Entry 9E1N (electron microscopy, 3.40 A resolution); this record covers chains J and W of the 11 polymer chains in the assembly.

# Chain J
Molecule: 152-nt DNA strand
Organism: Homo sapiens
Sequence (152 nucleotides; numbered -75 to 76; the number before each row is that of its first residue; numbers below 1 keep their minus sign (DC-75 is residue -75)):
   -75 CCCTGGAGAATCCCGGTGCCGAGGCCGCTCAATTGGTCGTAGACAGCTCT
   -25 AGCACCGCTTAAACGCACGTACGCGCTGTCCCCCGCGTTTTAACCGCCAA
    25 GGGGATTACTCCCTAGTCTCCAGGCACGTGTCAGATATATACATCCTGTG
    75 CA
Not modelled in the structure: -75

# Chain W
Protein: SWI/SNF-related matrix-associated actin-dependent regulator of chromatin subfamily A member 5
Organism: Homo sapiens
UniProt: O60264 (SMCA5_HUMAN); numbering as in UniProt (aligned over 1-1052)
Chain sequence (1052 residues; row label = number of the first residue in the row):
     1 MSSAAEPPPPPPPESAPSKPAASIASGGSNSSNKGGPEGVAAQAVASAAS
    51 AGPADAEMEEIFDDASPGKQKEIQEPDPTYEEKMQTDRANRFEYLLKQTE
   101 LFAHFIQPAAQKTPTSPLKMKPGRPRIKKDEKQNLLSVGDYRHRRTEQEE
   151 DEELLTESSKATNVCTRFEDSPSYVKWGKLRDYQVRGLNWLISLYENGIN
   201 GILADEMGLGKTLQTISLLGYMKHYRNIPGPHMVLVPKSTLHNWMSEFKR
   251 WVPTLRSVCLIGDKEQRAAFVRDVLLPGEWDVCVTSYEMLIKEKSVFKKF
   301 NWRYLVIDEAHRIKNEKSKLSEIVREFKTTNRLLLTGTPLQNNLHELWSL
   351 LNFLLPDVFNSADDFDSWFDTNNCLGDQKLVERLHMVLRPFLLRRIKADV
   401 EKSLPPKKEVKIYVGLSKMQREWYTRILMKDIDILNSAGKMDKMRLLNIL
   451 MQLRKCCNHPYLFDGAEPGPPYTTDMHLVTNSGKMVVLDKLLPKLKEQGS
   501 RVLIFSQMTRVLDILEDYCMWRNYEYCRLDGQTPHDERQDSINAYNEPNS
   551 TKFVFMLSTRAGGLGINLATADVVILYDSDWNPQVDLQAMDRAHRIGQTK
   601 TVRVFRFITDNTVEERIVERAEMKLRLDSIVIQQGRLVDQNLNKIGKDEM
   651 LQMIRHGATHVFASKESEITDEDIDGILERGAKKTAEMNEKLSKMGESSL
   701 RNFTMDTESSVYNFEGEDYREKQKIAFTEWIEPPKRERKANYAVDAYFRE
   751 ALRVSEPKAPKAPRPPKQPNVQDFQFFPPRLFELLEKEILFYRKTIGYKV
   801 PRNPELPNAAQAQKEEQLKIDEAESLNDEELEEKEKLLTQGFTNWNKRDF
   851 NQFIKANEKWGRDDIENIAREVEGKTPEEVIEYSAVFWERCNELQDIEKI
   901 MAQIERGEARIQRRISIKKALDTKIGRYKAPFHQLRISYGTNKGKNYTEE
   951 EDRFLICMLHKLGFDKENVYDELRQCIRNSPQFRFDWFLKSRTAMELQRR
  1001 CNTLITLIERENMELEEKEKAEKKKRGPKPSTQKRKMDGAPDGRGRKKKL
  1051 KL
Not modelled in the structure: 1-165, 364-376, 431-442, 635-1052
Curated features (UniProtKB/Swiss-Prot):
  - motif: Asp308 to His311 (DEAH box)
  - binding site (ATP): Asp205 to Thr212
  - modified residue: Ser2 (N-acetylserine), Ser66 (Phosphoserine), Thr113 (Phosphothreonine), Ser116 (Phosphoserine), Ser137 (Phosphoserine), Ser171 (Phosphoserine), Lys440 (N6-acetyllysine), Ser755 (Phosphoserine), Ser825 (Phosphoserine)
  - cross-link (Glycyl lysine isopeptide (Lys-Gly)): Lys83 (interchain with G-Cter in SUMO2), Lys644 (interchain with G-Cter in SUMO2), Lys647 (interchain with G-Cter in SUMO2), Lys694 (interchain with G-Cter in SUMO2), Lys722 (interchain with G-Cter in SUMO2), Lys735 (interchain with G-Cter in SUMO2), Lys966 (interchain with G-Cter in SUMO2)
  - mutagenesis: Lys211 (K211R: Abolishes ATP hydrolysis. Binds to chromatin itself, but abolishes the chromatin binding of the cohesin complex component RAD21)
Small-molecule neighbours: ATP (adenosine-5'-triphosphate): Lys179, Leu180, Arg181, Tyr183, Gln184, Asp205, Glu206, Met207, Gly208, Leu209, Gly210, Lys211, Thr212, Leu213, Trp251, Glu401, Leu564, Arg595, Ile596
What the authors report for this chain:
  - mutagenesis - K455A, R538A: decreased catalytic activity (chromatin remodeling activity)
  - mutagenesis - R620A/K624A: decreased catalytic activity on remodeling

# How chain J and chain W interact
Pairs across the interface (20):
  DC-23(J) - Leu447(W)  phosphate contact
  DC-23(J) - Asn448(W)  phosphate contact
  DA-22(J) - Arg445(W)  phosphate contact
  DA-22(J) - Leu447(W)  phosphate contact
  DA-22(J) - Asn448(W)  sugar contact
  DA-22(J) - Met451(W)  sugar contact
  DA-22(J) - Gln452(W)  sugar contact
  DC-21(J) - Met451(W)  sugar contact
  DC-21(J) - Lys455(W)  salt bridge to the phosphate
  DC-20(J) - Thr509(W)  hydrogen bond to the phosphate
  DC-20(J) - Arg560(W)  hydrogen bond to the sugar
  DG-19(J) - Gly531(W)  phosphate contact
  DG-19(J) - Ala561(W)  phosphate contact
  DC-18(J) - Glu288(W)  sugar contact
  DC-18(J) - Gly531(W)  phosphate contact
  DC-18(J) - Arg538(W)  salt bridge to the phosphate
  DT-17(J) - Lys238(W)  salt bridge to the phosphate
  DT-16(J) - Asp263(W)  phosphate contact
  DT-16(J) - Lys264(W)  salt bridge to the phosphate
  DT-16(J) - Arg267(W)  salt bridge to the phosphate
Also at the interface, not in a pair above, chain W (18 interface residues in all): Asp530, His535

# In short
The interface between chain J and chain W involves 8 residues on one side and 18 on the other, with 2 hydrogen
bonds and 5 salt bridges. Among the polar pairs are DC-20(J)-Arg560(W), DC-20(J)-Thr509(W) and
DC-21(J)-Lys455(W). The paper reports that K455A and R538A of chain W reduce catalytic activity (chromatin
remodeling activity); R620A/K624A of chain W reduce catalytic activity on remodeling.
Here chain J is a 152-nt DNA strand and chain W is SWI/SNF-related matrix-associated actin-dependent regulator
of chromatin subfamily A member 5, both from Homo sapiens. Entry 9E1N (Snf2h bound nucleosome complex-ClassA3)
was determined by electron microscopy, deposited together with 9E1L, 9E1M, 9E1O, 9E1P, 9E1Q, 9E1R and 4
further entries.
